PDB entry 7WLD | electron microscopy, 2.53 A resolution | chains G and U of the 5 polymer chains in the assembly

== Chain G ==
Name: Glycosylphosphatidylinositol anchor attachment 1 protein
From: Homo sapiens
Reference sequence: O43292 (GPAA1_HUMAN); residue numbers follow UniProt; this construct covers 2-621
Chain sequence (886 residues; each row starts with the number of its first residue; numbers below 1 keep their minus sign (Met-1 is residue -1)):
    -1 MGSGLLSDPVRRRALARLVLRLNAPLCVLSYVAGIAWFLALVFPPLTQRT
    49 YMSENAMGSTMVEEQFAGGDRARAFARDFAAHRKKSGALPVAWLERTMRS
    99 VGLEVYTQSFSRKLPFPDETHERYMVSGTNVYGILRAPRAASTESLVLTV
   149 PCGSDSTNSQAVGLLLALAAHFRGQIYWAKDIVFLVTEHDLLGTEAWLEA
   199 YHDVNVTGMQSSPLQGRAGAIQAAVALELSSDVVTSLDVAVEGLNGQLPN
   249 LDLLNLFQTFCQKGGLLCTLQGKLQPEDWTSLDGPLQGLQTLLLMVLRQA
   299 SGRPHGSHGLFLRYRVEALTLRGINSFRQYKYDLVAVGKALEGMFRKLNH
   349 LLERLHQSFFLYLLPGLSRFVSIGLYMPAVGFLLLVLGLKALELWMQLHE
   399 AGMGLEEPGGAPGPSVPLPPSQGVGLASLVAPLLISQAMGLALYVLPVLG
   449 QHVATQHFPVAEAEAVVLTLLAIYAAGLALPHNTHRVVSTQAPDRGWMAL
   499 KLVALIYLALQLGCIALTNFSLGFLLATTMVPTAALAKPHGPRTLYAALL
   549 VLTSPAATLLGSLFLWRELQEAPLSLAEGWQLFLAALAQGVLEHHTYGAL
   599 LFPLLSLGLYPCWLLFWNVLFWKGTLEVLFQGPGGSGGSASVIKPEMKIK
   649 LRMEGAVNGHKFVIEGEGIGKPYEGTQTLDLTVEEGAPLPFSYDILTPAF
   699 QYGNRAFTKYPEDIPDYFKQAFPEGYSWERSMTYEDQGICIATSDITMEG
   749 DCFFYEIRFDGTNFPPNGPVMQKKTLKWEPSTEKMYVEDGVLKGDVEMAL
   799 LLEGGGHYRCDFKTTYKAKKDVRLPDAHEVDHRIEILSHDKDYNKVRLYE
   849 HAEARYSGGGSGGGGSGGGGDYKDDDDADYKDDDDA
Unresolved in the structure: -1 to 6, 399-424, 485-490, 622-884
Differences from the reference sequence: initiating methionine (-1); expression tag (0-1, 622-884)
Cystine bridges: Cys259-Cys266
Covalent attachments: N-acetylglucosamine (NAG) linked to Asn203
Residues lining bound ligands:
  - Digitonin (AJP): Gln46, Tyr49, Phe357, Phe368, Ser370, Gly372, Leu373, Met375, Pro376, Gly379, Phe380
  - BJR ((4S,7R)-7-[(hexadecanoyloxy)methyl]-4-hydroxy-N,N,N-trimethyl-4,9-dioxo-3,5,8-trioxa-4lambda~5~-phosphahexacosan-1-aminium), molecule 1: Ser356, Phe357, Ser370, Ile371, Gly372, Met375, Leu382, Leu383, Ala507, Leu508, Gly511, Cys512
  - BJR, molecule 2: Gln509, Cys512, Ile513, Thr516, Leu598, Pro601, Leu602, Leu605, Gly606
  - DKB ([(2R)-1-[2-azanylethoxy(oxidanyl)phosphoryl]oxy-3-hexadecanoyloxy-propan-2-yl] octadecanoate): Trp393, Val501, Ile504, Tyr505, Leu508
Curated features (UniProtKB/Swiss-Prot):
  - binding site (a 2-acyl-6-[6-phosphoethanolamine-alpha-D-mannosyl-(1->2)-6-phosphoethanolamine-alpha-D-mannosyl-(1->6)-2-phosphoethanolamine-alpha-D-mannosyl-(1->4)-alpha-D-glucosaminyl]-1-(1-radyl,2-acyl-sn-glycero-3-phospho)-1D-myo-inositol): Tyr49, Ser51, His354, Gln355, Ser356
  - binding site (Mg(2+)): Gln355
  - glycosylation: Asn203 (N-linked (GlcNAc...) asparagine)
  - natural variant: Ser51 (S51L: In GPIBD15), Ala54 (A54N: In GPIBD15; uncertain significance), Trp176 (W176S: In GPIBD15), Leu290 (L290P: In GPIBD15), Leu291 (L291P: In GPIBD15), Ala389 (A389P: In GPIBD15)
  - mutagenesis: Glu52 (E52A: No effect on function in GPI-anchor attachment to protein), Arg137 (R137A: No effect on function in GPI-anchor attachment to protein), Asp153 (D153A: No effect on function in GPI-anchor attachment to protein), Glu186 to His187 (No effect on function in GPI-anchor attachment to protein), Asp188 (D188A: No effect on function in GPI-anchor attachment to protein), Asn203 (N203Q: No effect on function in GPI-anchor attachment to protein), Glu226 (E226A: No effect on function in GPI-anchor attachment to protein), Asp250 (D250A: Decreased function in GPI-anchor attachment to protein), Phe325 (F325A: No effect on function in GPI-anchor attachment to protein), Tyr328 (Y328A: No effect on function in GPI-anchor attachment to protein), Lys329 (K329A: No effect on function in GPI-anchor attachment to protein), Glu351 to Arg352 (No effect on function in GPI-anchor attachment to protein), 2 further mutagenesis entries in UniProt
From the paper describing this entry:
  - binding site for the ligand 05E: His354, Gln355
  - mutagenesis - D153A, E186A, H187A, D188A, E226A, H303A, H354A: unchanged catalytic activity
  - mutagenesis - H354F: decreased catalytic activity
  - disease-associated variants - S51L, W176S, A389P (citing earlier work)

== Chain U ==
Name: Phosphatidylinositol glycan anchor biosynthesis class U protein
From: Homo sapiens
Reference sequence: Q9H490 (PIGU_HUMAN); numbering as in UniProt (aligned over 2-435)
Chain sequence (712 residues; each row starts with the number of its first residue; numbers below 1 keep their minus sign (Met-1 is residue -1)):
    -1 MGSAAPLVLVLVVAVTVRAALFRSSLAEFISERVEVVSPLSSWKRVVEGL
    49 SLLDLGVSPYSGAVFHETPLIIYLFHFLIDYAELVFMITDALTAIALYFA
    99 IQDFNKVVFKKQKLLLELDQYAPDVAELIRTPMEMRYIPLKVALFYLLNP
   149 YTILSCVAKSTCAINNTLIAFFILTTIKGSAFLSAIFLALATYQSLYPLT
   199 LFVPGLLYLLQRQYIPVKMKSKAFWIFSWEYAMMYVGSLVVIICLSFFLL
   249 SSWDFIPAVYGFILSVPDLTPNIGLFWYFFAEMFEHFSLFFVCVFQINVF
   299 FYTIPLAIKLKEHPIFFMFIQIAVIAIFKSYPTVGDVALYMAFFPVWNHL
   349 YRFLRNIFVLTCIIIVCSLLFPVLWHLWIYAGSANSNFFYAITLTFNVGQ
   399 ILLISDYFYAFLRREYYLTHGLYLTAKDGTEAMLVLKGTLEVLFQGPGGS
   449 GGSASVIKPEMKIKLRMEGAVNGHKFVIEGEGIGKPYEGTQTLDLTVEEG
   499 APLPFSYDILTPAFQYGNRAFTKYPEDIPDYFKQAFPEGYSWERSMTYED
   549 QGICIATSDITMEGDCFFYEIRFDGTNFPPNGPVMQKKTLKWEPSTEKMY
   599 VEDGVLKGDVEMALLLEGGGHYRCDFKTTYKAKKDVRLPDAHEVDHRIEI
   649 LSHDKDYNKVRLYEHAEARYSGGGSGGGKLEFSAWSHPQFEKGGGSGGGS
   699 GGSAWSHPQFEK
Unresolved in the structure: -1 to 1, 421-710
Differences from the reference sequence: initiating methionine (-1); expression tag (0-1, 436-710)
Residues lining bound ligands:
  - 05E / 06O / 2-amino-2-deoxy-alpha-D-glucopyranose: Ile361, Val364, Cys365, Leu372, Asn383, Asn385, Phe386, Ala389, Ile390, Leu392, Thr393, Val396
  - BJR ((4S,7R)-7-[(hexadecanoyloxy)methyl]-4-hydroxy-N,N,N-trimethyl-4,9-dioxo-3,5,8-trioxa-4lambda~5~-phosphahexacosan-1-aminium), molecule 1: Phe27, Pro370, Val371, His374
  - BJR, molecule 2: Val364, Leu368, Phe386
  - DKB ([(2R)-1-[2-azanylethoxy(oxidanyl)phosphoryl]oxy-3-hexadecanoyloxy-propan-2-yl] octadecanoate): Asn147, Pro148, Tyr149, Met339, Phe342, Asn346, Tyr349, Ile355, Phe356, Thr359, Ile362, Ile363, Ser366, Leu367, Tyr405
  - phosphatidyl serine (P5S; O-[(R)-{[(2R)-2,3-bis(octadecanoyloxy)propyl]oxy}(hydroxy)phosphoryl]-L-serine): Leu90, Phe169, Leu172, Thr173, Lys176, Gly177, Ser178, Leu181, Phe185
Curated features (UniProtKB/Swiss-Prot):
  - binding site (a cardiolipin): Lys216, Met217, Lys309
  - binding site (a 2-acyl-6-[6-phosphoethanolamine-alpha-D-mannosyl-(1->2)-6-phosphoethanolamine-alpha-D-mannosyl-(1->6)-2-phosphoethanolamine-alpha-D-mannosyl-(1->4)-alpha-D-glucosaminyl]-1-(1-radyl,2-acyl-sn-glycero-3-phospho)-1D-myo-inositol): Asn383, Asn385
  - natural variant: Ile70 (I70K: In NEDBSS), Asn383 (N383K: In NEDBSS)
  - mutagenesis: Pro67 (P67A: No effect on function in GPI-anchor attachment to protein), Leu95 (L95A: No effect on function in GPI-anchor attachment to protein), Tyr144 (Y144A: No effect on function in GPI-anchor attachment to protein), Thr150 (T150A: No effect on function in GPI-anchor attachment to protein), Ser153 (S153A: No effect on function in GPI-anchor attachment to protein), Ile167 (I167A: No effect on function in GPI-anchor attachment to protein), Phe225 (F225A: No effect on function in GPI-anchor attachment to protein), Leu237 (L237A: No effect on function in GPI-anchor attachment to protein), Glu283 (E283A: No effect on function in GPI-anchor attachment to protein), Phe285 (F285A: No effect on function in GPI-anchor attachment to protein), Leu375 to Trp376 (Decreased function in GPI-anchor attachment to protein), Phe406 (F406A: No effect on function in GPI-anchor attachment to protein), 1 further mutagenesis entry in UniProt
From the paper describing this entry:
  - binding site for the ligand 06O: Asn383, Asn385
  - disease-associated variants - I70K, N383K (citing earlier work)

== How chain G and chain U interact ==
Residue-residue contacts (11; chain G residue first):
  Arg10(G) - Arg353(U)
  Gln245(G) - Ala379(U)
  Arg313(G) - Tyr378(U)
  Arg313(G) - Ala379(U)
  Trp393(G) - Tyr349(U)
  Trp393(G) - Phe356(U)  hydrophobic
  His397(G) - Tyr349(U)
  Leu508(G) - Val364(U)  hydrophobic
  Leu515(G) - Leu368(U)  hydrophobic
  Leu515(G) - Val371(U)  hydrophobic
  Leu515(G) - Leu375(U)
Interface residues without a listed pair, chain G (11 interface residues in all): Phe358, Leu359, Leu500, Ile504
Interface residues without a listed pair, chain U (16 interface residues in all): Asn354, Cys360, Ile363, Leu367, Leu372, Gly380, Ser381

== In short ==
Chain G and chain U form an interface of 11 and 16 residues respectively. Compound BJR and compound DKB are
bound between chain G and chain U. The paper reports a binding site for the ligand 05E at His354(G) and
Gln355(G); H354F of chain G reduces catalytic activity; 8 substitutions were tested in all.
Chain G is Glycosylphosphatidylinositol anchor attachment 1 protein and chain U is Phosphatidylinositol glycan
anchor biosynthesis class U protein, both from Homo sapiens; the structure, Cryo-EM structure of the human
glycosylphosphatidylinositol transamidase complex at 2.53 Angstrom resolution, was determined by electron
microscopy.
